PDB entry 7ZZY | electron microscopy, 3.30 A resolution | chains A and D of the 8 polymer chains in the assembly

[Chain A (and D)]
Protein: Cellulose biosynthesis protein
From: Komagataeibacter hansenii ATCC 23769
Notes: chain D of this document is another copy of the same molecule, construct and numbering; everything in this record applies to it too
UniProtKB: Q76KJ6 (Q76KJ6_KOMHA); residue numbers follow UniProt; this construct covers 2-156
Chain sequence (183 residues; numbered -26 to 156; the number before each row is that of its first residue; numbers below 1 keep their minus sign (Met-26 is residue -26)):
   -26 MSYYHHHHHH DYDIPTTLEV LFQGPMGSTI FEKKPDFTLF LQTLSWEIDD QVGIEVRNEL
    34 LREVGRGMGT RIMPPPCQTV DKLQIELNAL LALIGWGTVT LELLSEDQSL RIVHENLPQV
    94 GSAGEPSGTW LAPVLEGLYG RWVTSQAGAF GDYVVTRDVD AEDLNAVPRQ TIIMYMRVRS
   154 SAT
Not modelled in the structure: -26 to 5, 120-121, 133-138, 152-156
Sequence notes: initiating methionine (-26); expression tag (-25 to 1)

[Interface between chain A and chain D]
Contacting residue pairs (11):
  Thr43(A) with Met46(D)
  Arg44(A) with Arg44(D); Ile45(D); Met46(D), hydrogen bond (backbone-backbone); Pro48(D)
  Ile45(A) with Arg44(D); Ile45(D), hydrophobic
  Met46(A) with Thr43(D); Arg44(D), hydrogen bond (backbone-backbone); Met46(D), hydrophobic
  Pro48(A) with Arg44(D)

[In short]
The chain A/chain D interface involves 5 residues from each chain; the contacts include 2 hydrogen bonds. The
hydrogen-bonded pair Arg44(A)-Met46(D) is a backbone contact.
Chain A and chain D are both Cellulose biosynthesis protein (Komagataeibacter hansenii ATCC 23769); the
structure, Solution BcsD structure, was determined by electron microscopy together with 7ZZQ from the same
study.
